Entry 1ZVE (X-ray diffraction, 1.70 A resolution); this record covers chain A.

== Chain A ==
Name: Alpha-like neurotoxin BmK-I
Source organism: Mesobuthus martensii
UniProt: P45697 (SCX1_MESMA); aligned to UniProt positions 19-82 over residues 3-66 (the alignment contains insertions or deletions, so no single offset holds)
Sequence (66 residues; row label = number of the first residue in the row):
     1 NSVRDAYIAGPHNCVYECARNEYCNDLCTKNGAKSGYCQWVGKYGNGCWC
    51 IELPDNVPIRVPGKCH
Disulfides: C14-C65, C18-C38, C24-C48, C28-C50
Sequence notes: cloning artifact (1-2); engineered mutation G10 (Lys27 in P45697)

== Summary ==
Chain A is Alpha-like neurotoxin BmK-I (Mesobuthus martensii); the structure, Crystal Structure Of Mutant K8G
Of Scorpion alpha-Like Neurotoxin Bmk M1 From Buthus Martensii Karsch, was determined by X-ray diffraction
together with 1ZVG, 1ZU3, 1ZUT, 1ZYV and 1ZYW from the same study.
